Entry 7YRH (electron microscopy, 3.35 A resolution); this record covers chains A and F of the 5 polymer chains in the assembly.

# Chain A
Name: Capsid protein VP1
From: Coxsackievirus A16
Notes: EC 3.4.22.29, 3.6.1.15, 3.4.22.28, 2.7.7.48
UniProtKB: M4TAU2 (M4TAU2_9ENTO); residues 1-297 here correspond to UniProt positions 566-862 (UniProt number = residue number + 565)
Chain sequence (297 residues; numbered 1 to 297; the number before each row is that of its first residue):
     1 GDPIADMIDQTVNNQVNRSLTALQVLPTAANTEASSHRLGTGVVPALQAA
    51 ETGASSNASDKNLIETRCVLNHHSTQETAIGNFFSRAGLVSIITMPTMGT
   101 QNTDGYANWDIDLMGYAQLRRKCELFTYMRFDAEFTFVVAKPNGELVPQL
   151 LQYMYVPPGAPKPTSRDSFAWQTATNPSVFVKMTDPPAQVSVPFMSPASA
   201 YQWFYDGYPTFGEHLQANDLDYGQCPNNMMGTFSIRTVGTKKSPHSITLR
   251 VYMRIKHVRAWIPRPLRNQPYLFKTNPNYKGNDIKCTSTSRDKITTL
Not modelled in the structure: 1-72
Residues lining bound ligands: sphingosine (SPH): Ile111, Asp112, Leu113, Met114, Phe131, Ala133, Phe135, Phe137, Tyr153, Tyr155, Val190, Val192, Tyr201, Trp203, Asn228, Met230, Phe233, Met253

# Chain F
Name: The heavy chain of the antibody 9B5
From: Coxsackievirus A16
Notes: antibody fragment or engineered binder
Chain sequence (218 residues; numbered 1 to 218; the number before each row is that of its first residue):
     1 EVQLQQSGPELVKPGASVKMSCKTSGYTFTENTMHWVRQSHGKSLEWIGG
    51 IYPKNDDTKYNQKFKGKATLTVDKSSSTACMELRSLTSEDSAVYYCARGD
   101 YENYFYAMDYWGQGTSVTVSSAKTTPPSVYPLAPGCGDTTGSSVTLGCLV
   151 KGYFPESVTVTWNSGSLSSSVHTFPALLQSGLYTMSSSVTVPSSTWPSQT
   201 VTCSVAHPASSTTVDKKL
Disulfide bonds: Cys22-Cys96, Cys148-Cys203

# Interface between chain A and chain F
Contacting residue pairs (14; chain A residue first):
  Thr97(A) - Phe105(F)
  Met98(A) - Asn103(F)
  Met98(A) - Phe105(F)  hydrophobic
  Gly99(A) - Glu102(F)
  Gly99(A) - Asn103(F)  hydrogen bond (backbone-side chain)
  Gly99(A) - Tyr104(F)
  Thr100(A) - Asp57(F)
  Thr100(A) - Glu102(F)  hydrogen bond (side chain-backbone)
  Thr100(A) - Asn103(F)
  Thr100(A) - Tyr104(F)
  Thr103(A) - Lys59(F)
  Thr103(A) - Phe105(F)
  Asp104(A) - Lys59(F)  salt bridge
  Lys242(A) - Phe105(F)
Also at the interface, not in a pair above, chain A (8 interface residues in all): Gln101
Also at the interface, not in a pair above, chain F (7 interface residues in all): Tyr52

# Summary
The interface between chain A and chain F involves 8 residues on one side and 7 on the other, with 2 hydrogen
bonds and 1 salt bridge. Among the polar pairs are Asp104(A)-Lys59(F), Gly99(A)-Asn103(F) and
Thr100(A)-Glu102(F). Ligands of chain A: sphingosine.
Here chain A is Capsid protein VP1 and chain F is the heavy chain of the antibody 9B5, both from
Coxsackievirus A16. Entry 7YRH (Cryo-EM structure of compact coxsackievirus A16 empty particle in complex with
a neutralizing antibody 9B5) was determined by electron microscopy, deposited together with 7YV2, 7YV7, 7YRF,
7Y7M and 7YMS.
